Entry 1JV6 (X-ray diffraction, 2.00 A resolution); this record covers chain A.

[Chain A]
Protein: Bacteriorhodopsin
Source organism: Halobacterium salinarum
UniProtKB: P02945 (BACR_HALN1); residues 1-249 here correspond to UniProt positions 14-262 (UniProt number = residue number + 13)
Amino-acid sequence (249 residues; numbered 1 to 249; the number before each row is that of its first residue):
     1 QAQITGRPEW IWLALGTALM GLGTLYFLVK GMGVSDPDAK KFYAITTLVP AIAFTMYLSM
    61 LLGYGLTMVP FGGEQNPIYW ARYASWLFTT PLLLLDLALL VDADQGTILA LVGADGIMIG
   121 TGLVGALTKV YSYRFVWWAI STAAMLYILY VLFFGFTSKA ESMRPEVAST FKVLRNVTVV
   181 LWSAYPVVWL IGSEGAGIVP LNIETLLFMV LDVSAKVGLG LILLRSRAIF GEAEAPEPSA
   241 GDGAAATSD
Unresolved in the structure: 1-8, 64-77, 231-249
Covalent attachments: retinal (RET) linked to Lys216
Construct notes: engineered mutation Ser85 (Asp98 in P02945), Leu219 (Phe232 in P02945)
Residues lining bound ligands:
  - lipid fragment (LI1; 1-[2,6,10.14-tetramethyl-hexadecan-16-yl]-2-[2,10,14-trimethylhexadecan-16-yl]glycerol), molecule 1: Ile52, Thr55, Met56, Trp80, Ala81, Ala84, Phe88
  - lipid fragment (LI1), molecule 2: Met56, Ser59, Leu62
  - lipid fragment (LI1), molecule 3: Tyr131, Arg134, Phe135, Trp138, Ala139, Thr142, Leu190, Glu194, Gly195, Ala196
  - lipid fragment (LI1), molecule 4: Tyr131, Ser132, Phe135, Val136
  - lipid fragment (LI1), molecule 5: Lys172, Val173, Asn176, Val177, Val180, Leu181, Val210, Leu211
  - lipid fragment (LI1), molecule 6: Ala184, Val187, Ile191, Ile198, Val199, Pro200, Ile203, Leu207
  - retinal (RET): Tyr83, Trp86, Thr89, Thr90, Leu93, Met118, Gly122, Trp138, Ser141, Thr142, Met145, Trp182, Tyr185, Pro186, Trp189, Asp212, Ala215
Swiss-Prot annotation at these positions:
  - modified residue: Gln1 (Pyrrolidone carboxylic acid), Lys216 (N6-(retinylidene)lysine)

[Overview]
Chain A binds 6 copies of lipid fragment. Covalently linked retinal: at Lys216.
Chain A is Bacteriorhodopsin (Halobacterium salinarum); the structure, Bacteriorhodopsin D85S/F219L double
mutant at 2.00 angstrom resolution, was determined by X-ray diffraction together with 1JV7 from the same
study.
